PDB entry 5XJ0 | X-ray diffraction, 4.00 A resolution (low resolution: residue-level contacts below are approximate; hydrogen-bond / salt-bridge calls are withheld) | chains D and F of the 9 polymer chains in the assembly

Chain D:
Molecule: DNA-directed RNA polymerase subunit beta'
From: Thermus thermophilus HB8
Notes: EC 2.7.7.6
UniProtKB: Q8RQE8 (RPOC_THET8); residue numbers follow UniProt; this construct covers 1-1524
Sequence (1524 residues; numbered 1 to 1524; the number before each row is that of its first residue):
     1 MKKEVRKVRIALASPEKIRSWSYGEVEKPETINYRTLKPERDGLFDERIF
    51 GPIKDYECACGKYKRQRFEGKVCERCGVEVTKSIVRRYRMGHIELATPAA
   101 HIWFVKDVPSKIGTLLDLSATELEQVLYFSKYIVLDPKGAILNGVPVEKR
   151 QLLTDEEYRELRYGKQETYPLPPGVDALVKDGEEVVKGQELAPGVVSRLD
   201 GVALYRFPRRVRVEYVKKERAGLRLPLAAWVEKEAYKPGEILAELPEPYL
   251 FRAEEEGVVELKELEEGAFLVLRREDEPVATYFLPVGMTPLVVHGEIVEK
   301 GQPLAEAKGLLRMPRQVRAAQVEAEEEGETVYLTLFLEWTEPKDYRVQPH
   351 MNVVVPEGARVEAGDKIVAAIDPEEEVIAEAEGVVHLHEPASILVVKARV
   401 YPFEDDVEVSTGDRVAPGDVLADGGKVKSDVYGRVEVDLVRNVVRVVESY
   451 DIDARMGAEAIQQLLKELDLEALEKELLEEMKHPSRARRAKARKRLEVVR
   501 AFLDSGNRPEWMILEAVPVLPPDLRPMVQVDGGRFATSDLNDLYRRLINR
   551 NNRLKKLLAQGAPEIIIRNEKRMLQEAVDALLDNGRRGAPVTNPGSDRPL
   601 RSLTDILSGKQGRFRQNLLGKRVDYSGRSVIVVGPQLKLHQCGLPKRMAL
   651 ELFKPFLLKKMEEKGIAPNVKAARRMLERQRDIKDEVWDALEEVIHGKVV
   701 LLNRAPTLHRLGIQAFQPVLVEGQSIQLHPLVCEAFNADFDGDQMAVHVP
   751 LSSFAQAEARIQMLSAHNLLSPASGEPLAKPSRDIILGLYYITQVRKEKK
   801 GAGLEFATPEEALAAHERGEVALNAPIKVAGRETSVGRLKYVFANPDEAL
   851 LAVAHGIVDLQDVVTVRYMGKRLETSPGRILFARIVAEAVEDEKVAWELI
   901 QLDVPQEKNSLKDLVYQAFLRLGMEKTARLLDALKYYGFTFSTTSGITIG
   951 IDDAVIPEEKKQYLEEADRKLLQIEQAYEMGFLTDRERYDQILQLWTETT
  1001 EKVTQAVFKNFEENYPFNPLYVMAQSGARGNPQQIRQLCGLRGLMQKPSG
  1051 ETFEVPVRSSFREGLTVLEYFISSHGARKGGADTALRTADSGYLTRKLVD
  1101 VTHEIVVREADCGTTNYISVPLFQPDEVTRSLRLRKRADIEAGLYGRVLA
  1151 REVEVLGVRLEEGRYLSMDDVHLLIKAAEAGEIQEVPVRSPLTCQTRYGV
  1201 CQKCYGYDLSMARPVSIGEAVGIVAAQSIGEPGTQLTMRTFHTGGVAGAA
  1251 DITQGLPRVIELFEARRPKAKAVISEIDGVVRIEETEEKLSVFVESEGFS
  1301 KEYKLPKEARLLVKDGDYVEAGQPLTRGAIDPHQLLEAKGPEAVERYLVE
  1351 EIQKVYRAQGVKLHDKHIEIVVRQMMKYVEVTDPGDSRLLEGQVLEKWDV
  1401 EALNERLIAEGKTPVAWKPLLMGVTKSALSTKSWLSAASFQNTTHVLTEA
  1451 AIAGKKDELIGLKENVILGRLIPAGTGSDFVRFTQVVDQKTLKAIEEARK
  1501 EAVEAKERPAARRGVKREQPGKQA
Unresolved in the structure: 1, 56-81, 1239-1254, 1506-1524
Bound ions: Zn2+: Cys-1112, Cys-1194, Cys-1201, Cys-1204

Chain F:
Molecule: RNA polymerase sigma factor SigA
From: Thermus thermophilus HB8
UniProtKB: Q5SKW1 (Q5SKW1_THET8); residues 1-423 here = UniProt positions 1-423
Sequence (423 residues; row label = number of the first residue in the row):
     1 MKKSKRKNAQAQEAQETEVLVQEEAEELPEFPEGEPDPDLEDPDLTLEDD
    51 LLDLPEEGEGLDLEEEEEDLPIPKISTSDPVRQYLHEIGQVPLLTLEEEV
   101 ELARKVEEGMEAIKKLSEITGLDPDLIREVVRAKILGSARVRHIPGLKET
   151 LDPKTVEEIDQKLKSLPKEHKRYLHIAREGEAARQHLIEANLRLVVSIAK
   201 KYTGRGLSFLDLIQEGNQGLIRAVEKFEYKRRFKFSTYATWWIRQAINRA
   251 IADQARTIRIPVHMVETINKLSRTARQLQQELGREPTYEEIAEAMGPGWD
   301 AKRVEETLKIAQEPVSLETPIGDEKDSFYGDFIPDEHLPSPVDAATQSLL
   351 SEELEKALSKLSEREAMVLKLRKGLIDGREHTLEEVGAFFGVTRERIRQI
   401 ENKALRKLKYHESRTRKLRDFLD
Unresolved in the structure: 1-73, 289-309, 379-383, 413-423

Chain D / chain F interface:
Pairs across the interface - 103 pairs, chain D then chain F:
  Glu-30(D) with Arg-259(F)
  Thr-31(D) with Thr-257(F)
  Ile-32(D) with Ile-258(F)
  Asn-33(D) with Ile-258(F)
  Tyr-34(D) with Ile-258(F); Pro-261(F); Ile-310(F)
  Lys-54(D) with Pro-339(F); Ser-340(F)
  Asp-55(D) with Pro-339(F)
  Glu-122(D) with Lys-74(F)
  Gln-125(D) with Lys-74(F)
  Ser-130(D) with Asp-79(F)
  Lys-131(D) with Gln-83(F)
  Glu-156(D) with His-86(F)
  Arg-159(D) with Glu-87(F); Gln-90(F)
  Tyr-163(D) with His-186(F); Glu-189(F)
  Arg-206(D) with Leu-94(F); Glu-98(F)
  Phe-207(D) with Glu-97(F); Glu-98(F); Glu-101(F)
  Gln-348(D) with Glu-97(F)
  Pro-349(D) with Leu-96(F); Glu-97(F)
  Asn-352(D) with Arg-104(F)
  Ile-371(D) with Arg-232(F)
  Asp-405(D) with Lys-168(F)
  Val-407(D) with Lys-168(F); Lys-171(F); His-175(F)
  Glu-408(D) with Lys-171(F)
  Val-409(D) with Lys-164(F)
  Ser-410(D) with Leu-174(F); His-175(F); Arg-178(F)
  Thr-411(D) with Arg-178(F); Glu-179(F)
  Asp-413(D) with Asp-160(F); Arg-178(F)
  Val-437(D) with His-175(F); Glu-179(F)
  Leu-439(D) with His-175(F); Ile-176(F)
  Arg-455(D) with Arg-140(F)
  Glu-459(D) with Arg-140(F)
  Pro-526(D) with Leu-317(F)
  Met-527(D) with Thr-257(F)
  Phe-535(D) with Ile-258(F)
  Ala-536(D) with Val-315(F)
  Thr-537(D) with Pro-314(F); Val-315(F); Ser-316(F); Leu-317(F)
  Ser-538(D) with Leu-317(F)
  Asp-539(D) with Ser-316(F); Glu-318(F)
  Arg-545(D) with Gln-254(F); Thr-257(F)
  Asn-549(D) with Gln-254(F)
  Arg-550(D) with Asp-211(F)
  Arg-553(D) with Asp-211(F); Gln-214(F); Glu-215(F); Gln-254(F)
  Leu-557(D) with Gln-214(F); Gln-218(F); Ile-221(F)
  Leu-558(D) with Val-141(F)
  Ala-559(D) with Arg-132(F); His-143(F)
  Gln-560(D) with Arg-184(F); Gln-218(F); Ile-221(F)
  Gly-561(D) with Arg-132(F)
  Ala-562(D) with Gln-185(F)
  Pro-563(D) with Ile-221(F)
  Ile-565(D) with Tyr-84(F); Leu-192(F)
  Ile-566(D) with Ile-188(F); Leu-192(F); Gln-214(F); Asn-217(F); Ile-221(F)
  Asn-569(D) with Tyr-84(F); Gln-214(F)
  Glu-570(D) with Gln-214(F)
  Arg-572(D) with Ser-76(F); Gln-83(F)
  Met-573(D) with Leu-210(F); Asp-211(F); Gln-214(F)
  Asn-593(D) with Glu-313(F)
  Arg-598(D) with Ser-316(F); Glu-318(F)
  Arg-601(D) with Glu-318(F); Phe-328(F)
  Lys-610(D) with Lys-325(F); Asp-326(F); Phe-328(F)
  Gln-611(D) with Phe-328(F)
Other interface residues (no listed pair), chain D (71 interface residues in all): Lys-82, Asp-155, Phe-403, Glu-404, Asp-406, Gly-412, Gln-463, Asp-542, Lys-556, Glu-564, Arg-568
Other interface residues (no listed pair), chain F (69 interface residues in all): Pro-80, Glu-129, Lys-134, Ile-135, Leu-136, Arg-256, Thr-319, Pro-320, Leu-338, Pro-341, Ala-344

In short:
The interface between chain D and chain F involves 71 residues on one side and 69 on the other. Cys-1112(D),
Cys-1194(D), Cys-1201(D) and Cys-1204(D) coordinate Zn2+.
Here chain D is DNA-directed RNA polymerase subunit beta' and chain F is RNA polymerase sigma factor SigA,
both from Thermus thermophilus HB8. Entry 5XJ0 (T. thermophilus RNA polymerase holoenzyme bound with gp39 and
gp76) was determined by X-ray diffraction.
